7THJ - chains D and E of the 8 polymer chains in the assembly; structure by electron microscopy, 3.80 A resolution.

== Chain D ==
Name: Replication factor C subunit 2
Organism: Saccharomyces cerevisiae
Reference sequence: P40348 (RFC2_YEAST); residues 1-353 here = UniProt positions 1-353
Chain sequence (353 residues; numbered 1 to 353; the number before each row is that of its first residue):
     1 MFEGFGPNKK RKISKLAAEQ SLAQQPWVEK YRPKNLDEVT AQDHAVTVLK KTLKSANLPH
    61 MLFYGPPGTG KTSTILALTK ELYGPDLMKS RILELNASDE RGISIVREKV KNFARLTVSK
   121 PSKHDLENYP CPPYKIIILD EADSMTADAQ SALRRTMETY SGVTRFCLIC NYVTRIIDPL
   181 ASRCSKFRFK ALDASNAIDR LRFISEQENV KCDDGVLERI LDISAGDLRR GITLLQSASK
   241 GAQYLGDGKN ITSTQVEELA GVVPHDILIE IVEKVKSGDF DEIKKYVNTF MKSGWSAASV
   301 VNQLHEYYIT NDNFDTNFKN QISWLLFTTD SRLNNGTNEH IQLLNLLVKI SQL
Not modelled in the structure: 1-25
Metal / ion sites: Mg2+: Thr72 (together with ATP-gamma-S)
Residues lining bound ligands: ATP-gamma-S (AGS; phosphothiophosphoric acid-adenylate ester): Val28, Tyr31, Arg32, Pro33, Glu38, Val39, Thr40, Ala41, Pro66, Pro67, Gly68, Thr69, Gly70, Lys71, Thr72, Ser73, Asn171, Arg200, Leu228, Arg229
Swiss-Prot annotation at these positions:
  - binding site (ATP): Val28, Arg32, Gly65 to Ser73, Asn171, Arg229
  - modified residue: Met1 (N-acetylmethionine)

== Chain E ==
Name: Replication factor C subunit 5
Organism: Saccharomyces cerevisiae
Reference sequence: P38251 (RFC5_YEAST); residue numbers follow UniProt; this construct covers 1-354
Chain sequence (354 residues; row label = number of the first residue in the row):
     1 MSLWVDKYRP KSLNALSHNE ELTNFLKSLS DQPRDLPHLL LYGPNGTGKK TRCMALLESI
    61 FGPGVYRLKI DVRQFVTASN RKLELNVVSS PYHLEITPSD MGNNDRIVIQ ELLKEVAQME
   121 QVDFQDSKDG LAHRYKCVII NEANSLTKDA QAALRRTMEK YSKNIRLIMV CDSMSPIIAP
   181 IKSRCLLIRC PAPSDSEIST ILSDVVTNER IQLETKDILK RIAQASNGNL RVSLLMLESM
   241 ALNNELALKS SSPIIKPDWI IVIHKLTRKI VKERSVNSLI ECRAVLYDLL AHCIPANIIL
   301 KELTFSLLDV ETLNTTNKSS IIEYSSVFDE RLSLGNKAIF HLEGFIAKVM CCLD
Not modelled in the structure: 1-3, 121-133
Residues lining bound ligands: ADP (adenosine-5'-diphosphate): Val5, Arg9, Pro10, Leu16, Ser17, His18, Pro44, Asn45, Gly46, Thr47, Gly48, Lys49, Lys50, Thr51, Arg52, Ile201, Leu230, Arg231, Leu234
Swiss-Prot annotation at these positions:
  - binding site (ATP): Val5, Ser17, Gly43 to Thr51, Arg231

== Interface between chain D and chain E ==
Pairs across the interface (59; chain D residue first):
  Asn96(D) - Glu159(E)  hydrogen bond
  Ala97(D) - Arg156(E)  hydrogen bond (backbone-side chain)
  Ser98(D) - Gln110(E)
  Ser98(D) - Arg156(E)
  Ser98(D) - Glu159(E)
  Ser98(D) - Lys160(E)  hydrogen bond (backbone-side chain)
  Asp99(D) - Lys160(E)
  Arg101(D) - Arg156(E)
  Ser144(D) - Arg156(E)  hydrogen bond
  Arg229(D) - Ser183(E)
  Arg229(D) - Arg184(E)
  Arg230(D) - Lys182(E)
  Arg230(D) - Ser183(E)
  Thr233(D) - Ser183(E)
  Ser237(D) - Leu186(E)
  Tyr244(D) - Ser28(E)
  Leu259(D) - Leu187(E)
  Asp279(D) - Thr315(E)  hydrogen bond
  Phe280(D) - Leu308(E)  hydrophobic
  Phe280(D) - Lys318(E)
  Phe280(D) - Ser319(E)
  Asp281(D) - Lys318(E)  salt bridge
  Lys284(D) - Asp309(E)  salt bridge
  Asn288(D) - Asn227(E)
  Met291(D) - Pro44(E)
  Lys292(D) - Pro44(E)
  Lys292(D) - Ala192(E)
  Lys292(D) - Asn227(E)
  Ser293(D) - Arg189(E)  hydrogen bond (backbone-side chain)
  Ser293(D) - Pro191(E)
  Ser293(D) - Ala192(E)
  Gly294(D) - Arg189(E)
  Trp295(D) - Arg189(E)
  Ser296(D) - Ser173(E)
  Ala298(D) - Ser175(E)
  Arg332(D) - Ser326(E)  hydrogen bond
  Arg332(D) - Val327(E)
  Arg332(D) - Glu330(E)  salt bridge
  Asn335(D) - Ser333(E)  hydrogen bond (backbone-side chain)
  Asn335(D) - Leu334(E)
  Thr337(D) - Asp329(E)
  Thr337(D) - Glu330(E)
  Thr337(D) - Ser333(E)
  Asn338(D) - Lys301(E)
  Asn338(D) - Asp329(E)
  Glu339(D) - Ser173(E)  hydrogen bond
  Glu339(D) - Ser175(E)  hydrogen bond
  His340(D) - Phe305(E)
  Ile341(D) - Ile322(E)
  Ile341(D) - Ser325(E)
  Ile341(D) - Ser326(E)
  Ile341(D) - Asp329(E)
  Gln342(D) - Ser326(E)  hydrogen bond
  Leu344(D) - Phe305(E)  hydrophobic
  Leu344(D) - Ile322(E)  hydrophobic
  Asn345(D) - Ile322(E)
  Asn345(D) - Glu323(E)
  Asn345(D) - Ser326(E)  hydrogen bond
  Val348(D) - Ser319(E)
Interface residues without a listed pair, chain D (42 interface residues in all): Lys240, Ala260, Gly261, Ser331, Gly336, Lys349, Gln352
Interface residues without a listed pair, chain E (38 interface residues in all): Pro37, Tyr42, Gly43, Met174, Gly228

== In short ==
42 residues of chain D and 38 residues of chain E are in contact, with 12 hydrogen bonds and 3 salt bridges.
Polar pairs include Asp281(D)-Lys318(E), Lys284(D)-Asp309(E) and Arg332(D)-Glu330(E). Chain D binds
ATP-gamma-S. Bound to chain E: ADP.
Here chain D is Replication factor C subunit 2 and chain E is Replication factor C subunit 5, both from
Saccharomyces cerevisiae. Entry 7THJ (Structure of the yeast clamp loader (Replication Factor C RFC) bound to
the sliding clamp (Proliferating ...) was determined by electron microscopy together with 7THV, 7TI8, 7TIB,
7TIC, 7TID and 7TKU from the same study.
